1GNN - chains A and B; structure by X-ray diffraction, 2.30 A resolution.

Chain A (and B):
Molecule: HIV-1 protease
From: Human immunodeficiency virus 1
Notes: EC 2.7.7.49; chain B of this document is another copy of the same molecule, construct and numbering; everything in this record applies to it too
UniProtKB: P03368 (POL_HV1PV); residues 1-99 here correspond to UniProt positions 69-167 (UniProt number = residue number + 68)
Amino-acid sequence (99 residues; each row starts with the number of its first residue):
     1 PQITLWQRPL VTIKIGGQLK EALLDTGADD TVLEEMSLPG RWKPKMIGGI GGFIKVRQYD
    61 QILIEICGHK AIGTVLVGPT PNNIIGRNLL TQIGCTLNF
Construct notes: engineered mutation Asn82 (Val150 in P03368)
Small-molecule neighbours: U0E (N-[[1-[N-acetamidyl]-[1-cyclohexylmethyl-2-hydroxy-4-isopropyl]-but-4-yl]-carbonyl]-glutaminyl-arginyl-amide): Arg8, Leu23, Asp25, Gly27, Ala28, Asp29, Asp30, Val32, Ile47, Gly48, Gly49, Ile50, Phe53, Leu76, Thr80, Pro81, Asn82, Ile84

How chain A and chain B interact:
Residue-residue contacts - 94 pairs, chain A then chain B:
  Pro1(A) - Leu97(B)
  Pro1(A) - Asn98(B)
  Pro1(A) - Phe99(B)  hydrogen bond (backbone-backbone)
  Gln2(A) - Thr96(B)
  Gln2(A) - Leu97(B)
  Ile3(A) - Thr96(B)
  Ile3(A) - Leu97(B)  hydrogen bond (backbone-backbone)
  Ile3(A) - Phe99(B)  hydrophobic
  Thr4(A) - Thr96(B)
  Leu5(A) - Arg87(B)  hydrogen bond (backbone-side chain)
  Leu5(A) - Leu90(B)  hydrophobic
  Leu5(A) - Thr91(B)
  Leu5(A) - Cys95(B)
  Trp6(A) - Arg87(B)  hydrogen bond (backbone-side chain)
  Trp6(A) - Thr91(B)
  Gln7(A) - Arg87(B)
  Arg8(A) - Asp29(B)  salt bridge
  Arg8(A) - Arg87(B)
  Pro9(A) - Thr26(B)
  Pro9(A) - Leu97(B)  hydrophobic
  Leu24(A) - Thr26(B)  hydrogen bond (backbone-side chain)
  Leu24(A) - Leu97(B)  hydrophobic
  Asp25(A) - Asp25(B)
  Asp25(A) - Thr26(B)
  Asp25(A) - Gly27(B)  hydrogen bond (side chain-backbone)
  Thr26(A) - Leu5(B)
  Thr26(A) - Pro9(B)
  Thr26(A) - Leu24(B)  hydrogen bond (side chain-backbone)
  Thr26(A) - Asp25(B)
  Thr26(A) - Thr26(B)  hydrogen bond (side chain-backbone)
  Gly27(A) - Leu23(B)
  Gly27(A) - Asp25(B)
  Asp29(A) - Arg8(B)  salt bridge
  Gly49(A) - Ile50(B)
  Gly49(A) - Pro81(B)
  Ile50(A) - Gly48(B)
  Ile50(A) - Gly49(B)
  Ile50(A) - Ile50(B)  hydrogen bond (backbone-backbone)
  Ile50(A) - Ile54(B)
  Ile50(A) - Thr80(B)
  Ile50(A) - Pro81(B)
  Gly51(A) - Ile50(B)  hydrogen bond (backbone-backbone)
  Gly51(A) - Gly51(B)
  Gly51(A) - Gly52(B)
  Gly51(A) - Ile54(B)
  Gly52(A) - Ile50(B)
  Gly52(A) - Gly51(B)
  Phe53(A) - Gly51(B)
  Ile54(A) - Gly51(B)
  Cys67(A) - Phe99(B)  hydrophobic
  His69(A) - Phe99(B)
  Thr80(A) - Ile50(B)
  Pro81(A) - Gly49(B)
  Ile84(A) - Ile50(B)  hydrophobic
  Arg87(A) - Leu5(B)  hydrogen bond (side chain-backbone)
  Arg87(A) - Trp6(B)
  Arg87(A) - Gln7(B)
  Arg87(A) - Arg8(B)
  Arg87(A) - Pro9(B)
  Leu90(A) - Leu5(B)  hydrophobic
  Thr91(A) - Leu5(B)
  Thr91(A) - Trp6(B)
  Ile93(A) - Phe99(B)
  Gly94(A) - Asn98(B)
  Cys95(A) - Leu5(B)
  Cys95(A) - Leu97(B)  hydrophobic
  Cys95(A) - Asn98(B)
  Cys95(A) - Phe99(B)  hydrophobic
  Thr96(A) - Gln2(B)
  Thr96(A) - Ile3(B)
  Thr96(A) - Thr4(B)
  Thr96(A) - Thr96(B)
  Thr96(A) - Leu97(B)
  Thr96(A) - Asn98(B)  hydrogen bond (backbone-backbone)
  Leu97(A) - Pro1(B)
  Leu97(A) - Gln2(B)
  Leu97(A) - Ile3(B)  hydrogen bond (backbone-backbone)
  Leu97(A) - Pro9(B)  hydrophobic
  Leu97(A) - Thr26(B)
  Leu97(A) - Cys95(B)  hydrophobic
  Leu97(A) - Thr96(B)
  Leu97(A) - Leu97(B)  hydrophobic
  Asn98(A) - Pro1(B)
  Asn98(A) - Gln2(B)
  Asn98(A) - Gly94(B)
  Asn98(A) - Cys95(B)
  Asn98(A) - Thr96(B)  hydrogen bond (backbone-backbone)
  Asn98(A) - Asn98(B)  hydrogen bond
  Phe99(A) - Pro1(B)  hydrogen bond (backbone-backbone)
  Phe99(A) - Cys67(B)  hydrophobic
  Phe99(A) - His69(B)
  Phe99(A) - Ile93(B)
  Phe99(A) - Gly94(B)
  Phe99(A) - Cys95(B)  hydrophobic
Other interface residues (no listed pair), chain A (40 interface residues in all): Val11, Leu23, Val32, Gly48, Ile66
Other interface residues (no listed pair), chain B (38 interface residues in all): Val32, Phe53, Ile84

Summary:
Chain A and chain B form an interface of 40 and 38 residues respectively, with 16 hydrogen bonds and 2 salt
bridges. Among the polar pairs are Arg8(A)-Asp29(B), Leu5(A)-Arg87(B) and Trp6(A)-Arg87(B). Bound to chain A:
compound U0E.
Chain A and chain B are both HIV-1 protease (Human immunodeficiency virus 1); the structure, HIV-1 protease
mutant with val 82 replaced by asn (V82N) complexed with U89360E (inhibitor), was determined by X-ray
diffraction together with 1GNM and 1GNO from the same study.
